PDB entry 1GFW | X-ray diffraction, 2.80 A resolution | chains A and B

== Chain A ==
Molecule: Caspase-3 (apopain, P20)
Source organism: Homo sapiens
Notes: fragment: activated mature caspase-3 (p20) without pro-domain or linker (residues 29-175)
Reference sequence: P42574 (CASP3_HUMAN); numbering as in UniProt (aligned over 29-175)
Amino-acid sequence (147 residues; row label = number of the first residue in the row):
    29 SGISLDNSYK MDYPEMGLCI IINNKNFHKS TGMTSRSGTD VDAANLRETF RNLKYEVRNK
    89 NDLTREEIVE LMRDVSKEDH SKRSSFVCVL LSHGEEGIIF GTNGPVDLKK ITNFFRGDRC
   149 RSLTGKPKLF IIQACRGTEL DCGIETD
Disordered / not traced: 174-175
UniProt features mapped onto this chain:
  - active site: His-121, Cys-163
  - modified residue: Cys-163 (S-nitrosocysteine)
  - mutagenesis: Asp-175 (D175A: In P3-D3A mutant; abolished cleavage and activation, leading to prevent thiol protease activity; when associated with A-9 and A-28)
Residues lining bound ligands: MSI (1-methyl-5-(2-phenoxymethyl-pyrrolidine-1-sulfonyl)-1H-indole-2,3-dione): Met-61, Ser-65, Ser-120, His-121, Gly-122, Ala-162, Cys-163

== Chain B ==
Molecule: Caspase-3 (apopain, P10)
Source organism: Homo sapiens
Notes: fragment: activated mature caspase-3 (p10) without pro-domain or linker (residues 181-277)
Reference sequence: P42574 (CASP3_HUMAN); numbering as in UniProt (aligned over 181-277)
Amino-acid sequence (97 residues; each row starts with the number of its first residue):
   181 DMACHKIPVD ADFLYAYSTA PGYYSWRNSK DGSWFIQSLC AMLKQYADKL EFMHILTRVN
   241 RKVATEFESF SFDATFHAKK QIPCIVSMLT KELYFYH
Disordered / not traced: 181-184
UniProt features mapped onto this chain:
  - modified residue: Arg-207 (Microbial infection: ADP-riboxanated arginine)
  - natural variant: Asp-190 (E190D: this construct carries the variant)
  - mutagenesis: Arg-207 (R207A: Abolished ADP-riboxanation by C.violaceum CopC)
Residues lining bound ligands: MSI (1-methyl-5-(2-phenoxymethyl-pyrrolidine-1-sulfonyl)-1H-indole-2,3-dione): Tyr-204, Ser-205, Trp-206, Arg-207, Ser-209, Phe-256

== Chain A / chain B interface ==
Residue-residue contacts (104):
  Asp-34(A) / Lys-271(B)  salt bridge
  Asn-35(A) / Lys-271(B)
  Asn-35(A) / Glu-272(B)  hydrogen bond (backbone-backbone)
  Ser-36(A) / Lys-271(B)
  Ser-36(A) / Glu-272(B)
  Ser-36(A) / Tyr-274(B)
  Tyr-37(A) / Asp-192(B)  hydrogen bond
  Tyr-37(A) / Leu-269(B)
  Tyr-37(A) / Thr-270(B)  hydrogen bond (side chain-backbone)
  Tyr-37(A) / Lys-271(B)
  Tyr-37(A) / Glu-272(B)  hydrogen bond (backbone-backbone)
  Tyr-37(A) / Leu-273(B)  hydrophobic
  Met-39(A) / Leu-273(B)  hydrophobic
  Met-39(A) / Tyr-274(B)
  Met-39(A) / His-277(B)
  Asp-40(A) / His-277(B)
  Met-44(A) / Phe-275(B)
  Arg-64(A) / Arg-207(B)
  Ser-65(A) / Arg-207(B)  hydrogen bond (backbone-side chain)
  Ser-65(A) / Ser-209(B)  hydrogen bond
  Gly-66(A) / Asn-208(B)
  Gly-66(A) / Ser-209(B)  hydrogen bond (backbone-backbone)
  Gly-66(A) / Gly-212(B)
  Val-69(A) / Lys-210(B)
  Val-69(A) / Asp-211(B)
  Asp-70(A) / Gly-212(B)
  Asp-70(A) / Ser-213(B)  hydrogen bond
  Asp-70(A) / Ile-216(B)
  Asn-73(A) / Ile-216(B)
  Asn-73(A) / Cys-220(B)
  Leu-74(A) / Ile-216(B)  hydrophobic
  Leu-74(A) / Cys-220(B)
  Thr-77(A) / Cys-220(B)  hydrogen bond
  Thr-77(A) / Leu-223(B)
  Thr-77(A) / Lys-224(B)
  Phe-78(A) / Leu-223(B)  hydrophobic
  Leu-81(A) / Ala-227(B)  hydrophobic
  Tyr-83(A) / Phe-275(B)
  Glu-124(A) / Pro-201(B)
  Glu-124(A) / Gly-202(B)  hydrogen bond (side chain-backbone)
  Leu-136(A) / Tyr-197(B)
  Lys-137(A) / Asp-190(B)  salt bridge
  Thr-140(A) / Phe-193(B)
  Thr-140(A) / Tyr-195(B)
  Phe-143(A) / Phe-193(B)
  Arg-144(A) / Val-189(B)
  Arg-144(A) / Phe-193(B)
  Gly-145(A) / Val-189(B)  hydrogen bond (backbone-backbone)
  Asp-146(A) / Val-189(B)
  Gly-153(A) / Asp-192(B)
  Lys-154(A) / Asp-192(B)
  Pro-155(A) / Asp-192(B)
  Lys-156(A) / Ala-191(B)
  Lys-156(A) / Asp-192(B)  hydrogen bond (backbone-backbone)
  Lys-156(A) / Phe-193(B)
  Lys-156(A) / Leu-194(B)  hydrogen bond (backbone-backbone)
  Leu-157(A) / Leu-194(B)  hydrophobic
  Leu-157(A) / Leu-273(B)  hydrophobic
  Phe-158(A) / Phe-193(B)  hydrophobic
  Phe-158(A) / Leu-194(B)  hydrogen bond (backbone-backbone)
  Phe-158(A) / Tyr-195(B)
  Phe-158(A) / Ala-196(B)  hydrogen bond (backbone-backbone)
  Ile-159(A) / Ala-196(B)
  Ile-159(A) / Phe-215(B)  hydrophobic
  Ile-159(A) / Ile-216(B)  hydrophobic
  Ile-159(A) / Leu-219(B)  hydrophobic
  Ile-160(A) / Ala-196(B)  hydrogen bond (backbone-backbone)
  Ile-160(A) / Tyr-197(B)  hydrophobic
  Ile-160(A) / Ser-198(B)  hydrogen bond (backbone-backbone)
  Gln-161(A) / Ser-198(B)
  Gln-161(A) / Ser-205(B)  hydrogen bond
  Gln-161(A) / Trp-206(B)
  Gln-161(A) / Ser-213(B)  hydrogen bond
  Gln-161(A) / Phe-215(B)
  Gln-161(A) / Ile-216(B)
  Ala-162(A) / Ser-198(B)
  Ala-162(A) / Ser-205(B)
  Cys-163(A) / Tyr-204(B)  hydrophobic
  Cys-163(A) / Ser-205(B)  hydrogen bond (side chain-backbone)
  Arg-164(A) / Tyr-197(B)
  Arg-164(A) / Thr-199(B)  hydrogen bond (side chain-backbone)
  Arg-164(A) / Ala-200(B)
  Arg-164(A) / Pro-201(B)
  Arg-164(A) / Gly-202(B)  hydrogen bond (backbone-backbone)
  Arg-164(A) / Tyr-203(B)  hydrogen bond (backbone-backbone)
  Arg-164(A) / Cys-264(B)
  Gly-165(A) / Gly-202(B)
  Gly-165(A) / Tyr-203(B)
  Thr-166(A) / Gly-202(B)  hydrogen bond (backbone-backbone)
  Thr-166(A) / Tyr-204(B)
  Glu-167(A) / Gly-202(B)  hydrogen bond (backbone-backbone)
  Glu-167(A) / Tyr-203(B)
  Glu-167(A) / Tyr-204(B)  hydrogen bond (backbone-backbone)
  Leu-168(A) / Tyr-203(B)
  Leu-168(A) / Tyr-204(B)  hydrophobic
  Leu-168(A) / Thr-255(B)
  Leu-168(A) / Phe-256(B)  hydrophobic
  Leu-168(A) / Lys-259(B)
  Asp-169(A) / Tyr-203(B)
  Asp-169(A) / Lys-259(B)
  Asp-169(A) / Lys-260(B)  hydrogen bond (backbone-backbone)
  Cys-170(A) / Ala-258(B)
  Cys-170(A) / Lys-259(B)  hydrogen bond
  Gly-171(A) / Lys-260(B)
Interface residues without a listed pair, chain A (50 interface residues in all): Ser-63, Thr-67, Asn-80, Leu-119, Thr-152
Interface residues without a listed pair, chain B (51 interface residues in all): Ile-187, Gln-217, Phe-232, Gln-261, Tyr-276

== Summary ==
50 residues of chain A and 51 residues of chain B are in contact; the contacts include 28 hydrogen bonds and 2
salt bridges. Among the polar pairs are Asp-34(A)/Lys-271(B), Lys-137(A)/Asp-190(B) and Tyr-37(A)/Asp-192(B).
Compound MSI is bound between chain A and chain B.
Chain A is Caspase-3 (apopain, P20) and chain B is Caspase-3 (apopain, P10), both from Homo sapiens; the
structure, The 2.8 angstrom crystal structure of caspase-3 (apopain or CPP32)IN complex with an isatin
sulfonamide inhibitor, was determined by X-ray diffraction.
